PDB entry 1HRV | X-ray diffraction, 3.00 A resolution | chains 1 and 4 of the 4 polymer chains in the assembly

[Chain 1]
Protein: Human rhinovirus 14 coat protein (subunit VP1)
Source organism: Human rhinovirus 14
Reference sequence: P03303 (POLG_HRV14); residues 1-289 here correspond to UniProt positions 567-855 (UniProt number = residue number + 566)
Sequence (289 residues; row label = number of the first residue in the row):
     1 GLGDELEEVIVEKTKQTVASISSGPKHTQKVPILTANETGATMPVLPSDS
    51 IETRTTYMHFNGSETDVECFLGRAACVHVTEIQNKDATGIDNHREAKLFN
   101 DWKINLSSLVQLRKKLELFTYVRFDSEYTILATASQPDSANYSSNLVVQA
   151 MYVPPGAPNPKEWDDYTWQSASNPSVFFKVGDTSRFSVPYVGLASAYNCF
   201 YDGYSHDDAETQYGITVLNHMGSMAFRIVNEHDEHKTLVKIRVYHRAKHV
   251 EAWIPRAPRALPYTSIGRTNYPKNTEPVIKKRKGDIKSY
Unresolved in the structure: 1-16
Residues lining bound ligands: SDZ (1-[2-hydroxy-3-(4-cyclohexyl-phenoxy)-propyl]-4-(2-pyridyl)-piperazine): I104, L106, S107, L116, F124, S126, Y128, A150, Y152, P174, V176, F186, V188, V191, Y197, N198, C199, I215, N219, M221, M224, H245

[Chain 4]
Protein: Human rhinovirus 14 coat protein (subunit VP4)
Source organism: Human rhinovirus 14
Reference sequence: P03303 (POLG_HRV14); numbering as in UniProt (aligned over 1-68)
Sequence (68 residues; row label = number of the first residue in the row):
     1 GAQVSTQKSGSHENQNILTNGSNQTFTVINYYKDAASTSSAGQSLSMDPS
    51 KFTEPVKDLMLKGAPALN
Unresolved in the structure: 1-28

[Interface between chain 1 and chain 4]
Residue-residue contacts (42; chain 1 residue first):
  K30(1) - G63(4)
  V31(1) - G63(4)
  P32(1) - K62(4)
  P32(1) - G63(4)
  T35(1) - A66(4)
  A36(1) - A66(4)
  A36(1) - L67(4)  hydrophobic
  T39(1) - V56(4)
  T39(1) - M60(4)
  A41(1) - T53(4)
  A41(1) - V56(4)  hydrophobic
  A41(1) - M60(4)  hydrophobic
  T42(1) - T53(4)  hydrogen bond (backbone-backbone)
  M43(1) - E54(4)
  M43(1) - M60(4)  hydrophobic
  P44(1) - E54(4)
  P44(1) - K62(4)
  D49(1) - K62(4)  salt bridge
  N61(1) - Q43(4)
  G62(1) - Q43(4)
  S63(1) - Q43(4)
  D66(1) - Q43(4)
  D66(1) - S44(4)  hydrogen bond (side chain-backbone)
  D66(1) - L45(4)
  E68(1) - S40(4)  hydrogen bond
  E68(1) - A41(4)  hydrogen bond (side chain-backbone)
  D125(1) - A36(4)
  S187(1) - A36(4)  hydrogen bond (side chain-backbone)
  S187(1) - S37(4)
  V188(1) - A36(4)
  P189(1) - A36(4)
  R246(1) - S40(4)  hydrogen bond
  A247(1) - S40(4)
  K248(1) - A36(4)  hydrogen bond (side chain-backbone)
  K248(1) - S37(4)  hydrogen bond (side chain-backbone)
  K248(1) - T38(4)  hydrogen bond (side chain-backbone)
  K248(1) - S40(4)
  H249(1) - A35(4)
  H249(1) - T38(4)  hydrogen bond
  H249(1) - S39(4)  hydrogen bond (side chain-backbone)
  H249(1) - A41(4)
  P255(1) - F52(4)
Interface residues without a listed pair, chain 1 (27 interface residues in all): G40, L46
Interface residues without a listed pair, chain 4 (22 interface residues in all): G42, M47, P55

[Overview]
27 residues of chain 1 and 22 residues of chain 4 are in contact, with 11 hydrogen bonds and 1 salt bridge.
Polar contacts include D49(1)-K62(4), D66(1)-S44(4) and E68(1)-S40(4). Ligands of chain 1: compound SDZ.
Here chain 1 is Human rhinovirus 14 coat protein (subunit VP1) and chain 4 is Human rhinovirus 14 coat protein
(subunit VP4), both from Human rhinovirus 14. Entry 1HRV (HRV14/sdz 35-682 complex) was determined by X-ray
diffraction.
